8EVB - chains B and C of the 4 polymer chains in the assembly; structure by electron microscopy, 3.60 A resolution.

== Chain B (and C) ==
Name: Cyclic nucleotide-gated cation channel alpha-3
Source organism: Homo sapiens
Notes: chain C of this document is another copy of the same molecule, construct and numbering; everything in this record applies to it too
UniProt: Q16281 (CNGA3_HUMAN); residue numbers follow UniProt; this construct covers 151-694
Sequence (552 residues; row label = number of the first residue in the row):
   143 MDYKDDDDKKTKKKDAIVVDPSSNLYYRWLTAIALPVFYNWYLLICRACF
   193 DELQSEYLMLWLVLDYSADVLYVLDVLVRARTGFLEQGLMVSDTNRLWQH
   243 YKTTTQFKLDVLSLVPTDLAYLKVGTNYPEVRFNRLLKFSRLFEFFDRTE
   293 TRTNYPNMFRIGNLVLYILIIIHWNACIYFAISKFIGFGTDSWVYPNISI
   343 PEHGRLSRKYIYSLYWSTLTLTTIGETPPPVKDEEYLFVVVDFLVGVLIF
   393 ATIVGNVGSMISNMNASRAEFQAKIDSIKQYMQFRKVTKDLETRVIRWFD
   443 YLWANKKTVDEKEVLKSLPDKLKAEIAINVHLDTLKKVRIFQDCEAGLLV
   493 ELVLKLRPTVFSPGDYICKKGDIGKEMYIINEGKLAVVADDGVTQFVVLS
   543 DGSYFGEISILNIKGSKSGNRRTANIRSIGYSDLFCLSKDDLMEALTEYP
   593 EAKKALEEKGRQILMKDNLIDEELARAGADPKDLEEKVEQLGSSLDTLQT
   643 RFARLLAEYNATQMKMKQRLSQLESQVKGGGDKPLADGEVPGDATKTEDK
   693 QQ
Not modelled in the structure: 143-158, 258-268, 484-488, 553-556, 611-694 (chain C: 143-158, 259-269, 608-694)
Differences from the reference sequence: initiating methionine (143); expression tag (144-150)
UniProt features mapped onto this chain:
  - region: T365 to E368 (Selectivity filter)
  - binding site (3',5'-cyclic GMP): G548, E549, S551, R564, T565, D609
  - site (Central gate): F392, V396
  - glycosylation: N339 (N-linked (GalNAc...) asparagine)
  - natural variant: D162 (D162V: In ACHM2), P163 (P163L: In ACHM2), W171 (W171C: In ACHM2), Y181 (Y181C: In ACHM2), N182 (N182Y: In ACHM2), L186 (L186F: In ACHM2), C191 (C191Y: In ACHM2), E194 (E194K: In ACHM2), R223 (R223Q: In ACHM2; R223W: In ACHM2), T224 (T224I: Found in patients with cone-rod dystrophy; T224R: In ACHM2), E228 (E228K: In ACHM2; uncertain significance), F249 (F249S: In ACHM2), 46 further natural variant entries in UniProt
Covalent attachments: N-acetylglucosamine (NAG) linked to N339

== Chain B / chain C interface ==
Residue-residue contacts - 73 pairs, chain B then chain C:
  I310(B) with L390(C), hydrophobic
  L311(B) with L386(C), hydrophobic
  I314(B) with L386(C), hydrophobic
  R347(B) with D375(C), salt bridge
  S349(B) with D375(C), hydrogen bond
  R350(B) with V373(C), hydrogen bond (side chain-backbone); Y378(C)
  I353(B) with D375(C); Y378(C), hydrophobic; L379(C)
  Y354(B) with Y378(C)
  L356(B) with V382(C), hydrophobic
  Y357(B) with P371(C); P372(C); Y378(C), hydrophobic; V381(C), hydrophobic; V382(C), hydrophobic
  T360(B) with V382(C); F385(C)
  L361(B) with F385(C), hydrophobic
  I366(B) with T365(C); I366(C); F385(C), hydrophobic
  E368(B) with G367(C); P371(C)
  F392(B) with V389(C), hydrophobic; F392(C), hydrophobic
  V396(B) with V389(C); A393(C)
  I403(B) with T394(C)
  S404(B) with N398(C), hydrogen bond
  R410(B) with D289(C), salt bridge; R302(C)
  Q414(B) with E292(C), hydrogen bond (side chain-backbone); T293(C); R302(C)
  D418(B) with P298(C)
  S419(B) with V456(C)
  I420(B) with V456(C), hydrophobic; L457(C), hydrophobic; L460(C), hydrophobic
  K421(B) with T293(C), hydrogen bond (side chain-backbone); T295(C), hydrogen bond (side chain-backbone)
  Y423(B) with E453(C), hydrogen bond
  M424(B) with I468(C), hydrophobic
  Q425(B) with N296(C), hydrogen bond
  F426(B) with N447(C); K448(C)
  L433(B) with E467(C); N471(C)
  R436(B) with L464(C); E467(C)
  R439(B) with S164(C), hydrogen bond (side chain-backbone); N166(C), hydrogen bond; R294(C)
  W440(B) with P461(C), hydrophobic; L464(C), hydrophobic
  F441(B) with L460(C), hydrophobic
  D442(B) with S164(C); R290(C), salt bridge
  Y443(B) with L227(C), hydrophobic
  W445(B) with D289(C), hydrogen bond
  N447(B) with L227(C)
  E455(B) with K458(C), salt bridge
  D507(B) with K463(C), salt bridge
  Y508(B) with K463(C), hydrogen bond (backbone-side chain)
  I515(B) with E590(C)
  E524(B) with Q229(C)
  K526(B) with Q229(C); L231(C)
  R563(B) with E590(C)
  G572(B) with G230(C)
  Y573(B) with G230(C), hydrogen bond (backbone-backbone)
Also at the interface, not in a pair above, chain B (66 interface residues in all): V307, E344, T364, T365, V399, G400, A411, K416, I417, R427, V437, I438, K454, V502, F503, S504, K511, K517, G525, I571
Also at the interface, not in a pair above, chain C (56 interface residues in all): P163, T369, G397, K449, S459, V472, E493, E586
The authors on this interface:
  - interface residues, chain C: T295(C), R302(C)

== Overview ==
Chain B and chain C form an interface of 66 and 56 residues respectively; the contacts include 13 hydrogen
bonds and 5 salt bridges. Among the polar pairs are R347(B)-D375(C), R410(B)-D289(C) and D442(B)-R290(C). From
UniProt: 6 residues binding 3',5'-cyclic GMP on chain B. The paper reports interface residues T295(C) and
R302(C).
Chain B and chain C are both Cyclic nucleotide-gated cation channel alpha-3 (Homo sapiens); the structure,
Cryo-EM structure of cGMP bound truncated human CNGA3/CNGB3 channel in lipid nanodisc, pre-open state, was
determined by electron microscopy (same publication as 8ETP, 8EU3, 8EUC, 8EV8, 8EV9, 8EVA and 8EVC).
